8KD7 - chains S and X of the 16 polymer chains in the assembly; structure by electron microscopy, 3.09 A resolution.

# Chain S
Protein: Histone H3
From: Xenopus laevis
UniProtKB: A0A310TTQ1 (A0A310TTQ1_XENLA); residues 1-135 here correspond to UniProt positions 2-136 (UniProt number = residue number + 1)
Amino-acid sequence (135 residues; numbered 1 to 135; the number before each row is that of its first residue):
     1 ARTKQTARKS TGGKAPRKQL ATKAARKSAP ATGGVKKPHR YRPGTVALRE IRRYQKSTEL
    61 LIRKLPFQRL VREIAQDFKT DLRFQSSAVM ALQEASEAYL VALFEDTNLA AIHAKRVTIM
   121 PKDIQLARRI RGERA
Disordered / not traced: 1-35, 134-135
Sequence notes: engineered mutation Ala110 (Cys111 in A0A310TTQ1)
Modified / non-standard residues: Lys36 (N-trimethyllysine; M3L)

# Chain X
Molecule: 167bp DNA
Sequence (167 nucleotides; row label = number of the first residue in the row; numbers below 1 keep their minus sign (DG-93 is residue -93)):
   -93 GCGGTGGCGG CCGCTCTAGA ACAGGATGTA TATATCTGAC ACGTGCCTGG AGACTAGGGA
   -33 GTAATCCCCT TGGCGGTTAA AACGCGGGGG ACAGCGCGTA CGTGCGTTTA AGCGGTGCTA
    27 GAGCTGTCTA CGACCAATTG AGCGGCCTCG GCACCGGGAT TCTCCAG
Disordered / not traced: -93 to -80

# Interface between chain S and chain X
Contacting residue pairs - 20 pairs, chain S then chain X:
  His39(S) - DC70(X)  base contact
  Arg40(S) - DG-8(X)  base contact
  Tyr41(S) - DT69(X)  sugar contact
  Arg42(S) - DG-5(X)  salt bridge to the phosphate
  Arg42(S) - DC70(X)  salt bridge to the phosphate
  Arg42(S) - DC71(X)  salt bridge to the phosphate
  Pro43(S) - DG-6(X)  sugar contact
  Thr45(S) - DC70(X)  phosphate contact
  Arg63(S) - DA-14(X)  sugar contact
  Arg72(S) - DT-23(X)  salt bridge to the phosphate
  Arg83(S) - DT-24(X)  hydrogen bond to the sugar
  Arg83(S) - DT-23(X)  phosphate contact
  Phe84(S) - DT-24(X)  phosphate contact
  Phe84(S) - DT-23(X)  hydrogen bond to the phosphate
  Gln85(S) - DT-24(X)  phosphate contact
  Ser86(S) - DT-24(X)  hydrogen bond to the phosphate
  Lys115(S) - DA-3(X)  phosphate contact
  Arg116(S) - DA-3(X)  phosphate contact
  Val117(S) - DA-3(X)  phosphate contact
  Thr118(S) - DA-3(X)  phosphate contact
Other interface residues (no listed pair), chain S (18 interface residues in all): Gln68, Met120
Other interface residues (no listed pair), chain X (13 interface residues in all): DG-7, DC-2, DC68

# Summary
18 residues of chain S and 13 residues of chain X are in contact; the contacts include 3 hydrogen bonds and 4
salt bridges. Among the polar pairs are Arg83(S)-DT-24(X), Phe84(S)-DT-23(X) and Ser86(S)-DT-24(X).
Chain S is Histone H3 (Xenopus laevis) and chain X is 167bp DNA; the structure, Rpd3S in complex with
nucleosome with H3K36MLA modification and 167bp DNA, was determined by electron microscopy together with 8KC7,
8KD2, 8KD3, 8KD4, 8KD5 and 8KD6 from the same study.
